PDB entry 6OGD | electron microscopy, 4.40 A resolution (low resolution: residue-level contacts below are approximate; hydrogen-bond / salt-bridge calls are withheld) | chains A and B of the 15 polymer chains in the assembly

# Chain A
Name: Toxin subunit YenA1
From: Yersinia entomophaga
UniProt: B6A877 (YENA1_YERET); residues 1-1164 here = UniProt positions 1-1164
Chain sequence (1164 residues; numbered 1 to 1164; the number before each row is that of its first residue):
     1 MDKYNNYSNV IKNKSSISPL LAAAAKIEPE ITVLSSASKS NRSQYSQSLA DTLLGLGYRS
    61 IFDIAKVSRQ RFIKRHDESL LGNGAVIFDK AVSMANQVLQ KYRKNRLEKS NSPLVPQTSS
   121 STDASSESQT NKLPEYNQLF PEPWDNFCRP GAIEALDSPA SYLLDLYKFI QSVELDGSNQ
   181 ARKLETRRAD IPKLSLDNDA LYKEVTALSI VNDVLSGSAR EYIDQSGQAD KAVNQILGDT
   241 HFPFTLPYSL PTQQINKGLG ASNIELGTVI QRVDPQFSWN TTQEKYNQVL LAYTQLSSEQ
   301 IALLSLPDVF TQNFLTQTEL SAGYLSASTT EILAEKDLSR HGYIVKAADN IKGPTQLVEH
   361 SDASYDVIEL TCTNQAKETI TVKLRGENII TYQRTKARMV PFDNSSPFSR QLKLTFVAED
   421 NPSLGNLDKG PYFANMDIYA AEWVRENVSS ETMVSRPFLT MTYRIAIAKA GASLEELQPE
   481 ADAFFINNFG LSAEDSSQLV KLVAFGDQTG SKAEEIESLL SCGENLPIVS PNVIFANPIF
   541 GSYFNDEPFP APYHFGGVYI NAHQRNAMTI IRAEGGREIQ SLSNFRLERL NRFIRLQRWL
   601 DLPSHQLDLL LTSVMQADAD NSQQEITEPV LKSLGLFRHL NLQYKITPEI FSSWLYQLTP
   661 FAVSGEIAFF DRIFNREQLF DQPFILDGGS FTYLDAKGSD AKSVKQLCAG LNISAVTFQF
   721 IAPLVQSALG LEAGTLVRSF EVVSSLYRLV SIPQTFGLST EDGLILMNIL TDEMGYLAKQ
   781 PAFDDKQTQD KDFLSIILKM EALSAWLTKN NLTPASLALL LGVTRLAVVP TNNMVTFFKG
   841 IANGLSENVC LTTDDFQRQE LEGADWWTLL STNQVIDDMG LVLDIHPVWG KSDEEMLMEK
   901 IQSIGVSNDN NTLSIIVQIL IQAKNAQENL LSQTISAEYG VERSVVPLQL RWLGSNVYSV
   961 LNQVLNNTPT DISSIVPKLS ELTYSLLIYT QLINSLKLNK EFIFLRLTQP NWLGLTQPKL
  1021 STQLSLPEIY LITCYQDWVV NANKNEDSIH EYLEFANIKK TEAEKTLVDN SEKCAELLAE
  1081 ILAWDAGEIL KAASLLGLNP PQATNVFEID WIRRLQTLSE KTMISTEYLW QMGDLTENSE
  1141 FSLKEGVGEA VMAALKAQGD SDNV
Not modelled in the structure: 1-44, 108-155, 305-583, 656-700

# Chain B
Name: Toxin subunit YenA2
From: Yersinia entomophaga
UniProt: B6A878 (YENA2_YERET); residues 2001-3364 here correspond to UniProt positions 1-1364 (UniProt number = residue number - 2000)
Chain sequence (1364 residues; row label = number of the first residue in the row):
  2001 MSNSIEAKLQ EDLRDALVDY YLGQIVPNSK DFTNLRSTIK NVDDLYDHLL LDTQVSAKVI
  2061 TSRLSLVTQS VQQYINRIAL NLEPGLSINQ QEATDWEEFA NRYGYWAANQ QLRMFPEIYV
  2121 DPTLRLTKTE FFFQLESALN QGKLTDDVAQ KAVLGYLNNF EEVSNLEIIA GYQDGIDIEN
  2181 DKTYFVARTR MQPYRYFWRS LDASQRNANS QELYPTAWSE WKAISVPLEN VANGIVRPIM
  2241 MDNRLYISWF EVAEEKETDS DGNIIVSGRY RTKIRLAHLG FDGVWSSGTT LREEVLADQM
  2301 EEMIAVVDRM EDEPRLALVA FKEMSESWDV VFSYICDSML IESSNLPTTT HPPKPGDGDK
  2361 GLSDLDDYGA NLVWFYLHET ANGGKAEYKQ LILYPVIINR DWPIELDKTH QGDFGTVDDF
  2421 TLNSNYTGDE LSLYLQSSST YKYDFSKSKN IIYGIWKEDA NNNRCWLNYK LLTPEDYEPQ
  2481 INATLVMCDK GDVNIITGFS LPNGGVDAGG KIKVTLRVGK KLRDKFQIKQ FSQTQYLQFP
  2541 EASSADVWYI GKQIRLNTLF AKELIGKASR SLDLVLSWET QNSRLEEAIL GGAAELIDLD
  2601 GANGIYFWEL FFHMPFMVSW RFNVEQRYED ANRWVKYLFN PFECEDEPAL LLGKPPYWNS
  2661 RPLVDEPFKG YSLTQPSDPD AIAASDPIHY RKAVFNFLTK NIIDQGDMEY RKLQPSARTL
  2721 ARLSYSTASS LLGRRPDVQL TSFWQPLTLE DASYKTDSEI RAIEMQSQPL TFEPVVHDQT
  2781 MSAVDNDIFM YPMNNELRGL WDRIENRIYN LRHNLTLDGK EINMDLYDSS ISPRGLMKQR
  2841 YQRVVTARNA SKMNFKVPNY RFEPMLNRSK SGVETLIQFG STLLSLLERK DSLSFDAYQM
  2901 IQSGDLYRFS IDLQQQDIDI NKASLEALQV SKQSAQDRYD HFKELYDENI SSTEQKVIEL
  2961 QSQAANSLLM AQGMRTAAAA LDVIPNIYGL AVGGSHWGAP LNAAAEIIMI KYQADSSKSE
  3021 SLSVSESYRR RRQEWELQYK QAEWEVNSVE QQINLQNMQI KAANKRLEQV EAQQQQAMAL
  3081 LDYFSERFTN ESLYTWLISQ LSSLYLQAYD AVLSLCLSAE ASLLYELNLG EQSFVGGGGW
  3141 NDLYQGLMAG ETLKLALMRM ERVYVEQNSR RQEITKTISL KALLGESWPA ELNKLKQKTP
  3201 INFNLEEQIF VEDYQELYQR RIKSVSVSLP MLVGPYEDVC AQLTQTSSSY STRADLKTVE
  3261 NMLTKRTFAD TPHLVRSIQP NQQISLSTGV NDSGLFMLNF DDERFLPFEG SGVDSSWRLQ
  3321 FTNLKQNLDS LNDVILHVKY TAAIGSSTFS QGVRKILANI NNDE
Not modelled in the structure: 2333-2522, 2735-2794, 3258-3272, 3344-3364
What the authors report for this chain:
  - self-association interface (contacts with another copy of this molecule): Arg2244 to His2278, Leu2990, His2996

# Interface between chain A and chain B
Contacting residue pairs - 86 pairs, chain A then chain B:
  Ser68(A) with Asn2089(B); Gln2091(B); Glu2092(B)
  Arg69(A) with Gln2091(B)
  Gln70(A) with Asn2089(B); Gln2090(B)
  Arg71(A) with Ser2087(B); Ile2088(B); Asn2089(B); Glu2092(B)
  Arg103(A) with Met2114(B)
  Asp157(A) with Trp2106(B); Ala2107(B); Gln2110(B)
  Pro159(A) with Leu2064(B); Tyr2103(B)
  Ser161(A) with Trp2106(B)
  Tyr162(A) with Gln2072(B); Arg2102(B); Trp2106(B)
  Asp165(A) with Trp2106(B)
  Leu166(A) with Ile2075(B)
  Ile170(A) with Tyr2074(B); Ile2078(B)
  Leu175(A) with Leu2086(B); Ser2087(B)
  Asn179(A) with Pro2084(B); Leu2086(B)
  Gln180(A) with Leu2035(B); Thr2038(B); His2048(B); Pro2084(B)
  Ala181(A) with Tyr2074(B); Pro2084(B); Leu2086(B)
  Leu184(A) with His2048(B)
  Glu185(A) with Leu2050(B)
  Arg187(A) with Asp2031(B)
  Arg188(A) with Leu2049(B); Leu2051(B); Ser2070(B)
  Leu194(A) with Val2067(B)
  Leu201(A) with Ser2062(B); Leu2064(B)
  Glu204(A) with Thr2061(B); Ser2062(B); Arg2063(B); Leu2064(B)
  Val205(A) with Ile2060(B); Thr2061(B); Ser2062(B)
  Thr206(A) with Ile2060(B); Thr2061(B)
  Ala207(A) with Val2059(B)
  Leu208(A) with Leu2009(B); Val2055(B); Ser2056(B); Ala2057(B); Val2059(B)
  Ile210(A) with Arg2063(B)
  Asn212(A) with Lys2008(B); Glu2011(B); Asp2012(B)
  Val214(A) with Leu2051(B)
  Leu215(A) with Asp2012(B); Ala2016(B); Tyr2020(B)
  Ser216(A) with Ala2016(B)
  Ser218(A) with Gln2024(B)
  Ala219(A) with Tyr2020(B); Gln2024(B)
  Tyr222(A) with Gln2024(B); Asn2028(B)
  Gln225(A) with Gln2024(B); Asn2028(B)
  Ser226(A) with Asn2028(B)
  Leu237(A) with Asp2015(B); Asp2019(B)
  Thr245(A) with Val2018(B); Leu2022(B)
  Leu246(A) with Arg2014(B)
  Ser249(A) with Gln2010(B); Arg2014(B); Asp2015(B)
  Asp1160(A) with Met2001(B); Ser2002(B)
Interface residues without a listed pair, chain A (55 interface residues in all): Asn96, Leu107, Leu163, Phe169, Val173, Glu221, Ile236, Pro243, Leu250, Pro251, Ser262, Leu1155, Gly1159
Interface residues without a listed pair, chain B (64 interface residues in all): Asn2003, Ala2007, Leu2017, Gly2023, Lys2030, Thr2053, Leu2066, Thr2068, Val2071, Gly2085, Thr2674, Ile2688

# In short
Chain A and chain B form an interface of 55 and 64 residues respectively. The paper reports a self-association
interface involving Arg2244(B), Leu2990(B) and His2996(B).
Here chain A is Toxin subunit YenA1 and chain B is Toxin subunit YenA2, both from Yersinia entomophaga. Entry
6OGD (Cryo-EM structure of YenTcA in its prepore state) was determined by electron microscopy.
